PDB entry 9G23 | electron microscopy, 3.40 A resolution | chains A and S of the 17 polymer chains in the assembly

Chain A:
Name: DNA-directed RNA polymerase I subunit RPA190
Organism: Saccharomyces cerevisiae
Notes: EC 2.7.7.6
UniProt: P10964 (RPA1_YEAST); residue numbers follow UniProt; this construct covers 1-1664
Amino-acid sequence (1664 residues; each row starts with the number of its first residue):
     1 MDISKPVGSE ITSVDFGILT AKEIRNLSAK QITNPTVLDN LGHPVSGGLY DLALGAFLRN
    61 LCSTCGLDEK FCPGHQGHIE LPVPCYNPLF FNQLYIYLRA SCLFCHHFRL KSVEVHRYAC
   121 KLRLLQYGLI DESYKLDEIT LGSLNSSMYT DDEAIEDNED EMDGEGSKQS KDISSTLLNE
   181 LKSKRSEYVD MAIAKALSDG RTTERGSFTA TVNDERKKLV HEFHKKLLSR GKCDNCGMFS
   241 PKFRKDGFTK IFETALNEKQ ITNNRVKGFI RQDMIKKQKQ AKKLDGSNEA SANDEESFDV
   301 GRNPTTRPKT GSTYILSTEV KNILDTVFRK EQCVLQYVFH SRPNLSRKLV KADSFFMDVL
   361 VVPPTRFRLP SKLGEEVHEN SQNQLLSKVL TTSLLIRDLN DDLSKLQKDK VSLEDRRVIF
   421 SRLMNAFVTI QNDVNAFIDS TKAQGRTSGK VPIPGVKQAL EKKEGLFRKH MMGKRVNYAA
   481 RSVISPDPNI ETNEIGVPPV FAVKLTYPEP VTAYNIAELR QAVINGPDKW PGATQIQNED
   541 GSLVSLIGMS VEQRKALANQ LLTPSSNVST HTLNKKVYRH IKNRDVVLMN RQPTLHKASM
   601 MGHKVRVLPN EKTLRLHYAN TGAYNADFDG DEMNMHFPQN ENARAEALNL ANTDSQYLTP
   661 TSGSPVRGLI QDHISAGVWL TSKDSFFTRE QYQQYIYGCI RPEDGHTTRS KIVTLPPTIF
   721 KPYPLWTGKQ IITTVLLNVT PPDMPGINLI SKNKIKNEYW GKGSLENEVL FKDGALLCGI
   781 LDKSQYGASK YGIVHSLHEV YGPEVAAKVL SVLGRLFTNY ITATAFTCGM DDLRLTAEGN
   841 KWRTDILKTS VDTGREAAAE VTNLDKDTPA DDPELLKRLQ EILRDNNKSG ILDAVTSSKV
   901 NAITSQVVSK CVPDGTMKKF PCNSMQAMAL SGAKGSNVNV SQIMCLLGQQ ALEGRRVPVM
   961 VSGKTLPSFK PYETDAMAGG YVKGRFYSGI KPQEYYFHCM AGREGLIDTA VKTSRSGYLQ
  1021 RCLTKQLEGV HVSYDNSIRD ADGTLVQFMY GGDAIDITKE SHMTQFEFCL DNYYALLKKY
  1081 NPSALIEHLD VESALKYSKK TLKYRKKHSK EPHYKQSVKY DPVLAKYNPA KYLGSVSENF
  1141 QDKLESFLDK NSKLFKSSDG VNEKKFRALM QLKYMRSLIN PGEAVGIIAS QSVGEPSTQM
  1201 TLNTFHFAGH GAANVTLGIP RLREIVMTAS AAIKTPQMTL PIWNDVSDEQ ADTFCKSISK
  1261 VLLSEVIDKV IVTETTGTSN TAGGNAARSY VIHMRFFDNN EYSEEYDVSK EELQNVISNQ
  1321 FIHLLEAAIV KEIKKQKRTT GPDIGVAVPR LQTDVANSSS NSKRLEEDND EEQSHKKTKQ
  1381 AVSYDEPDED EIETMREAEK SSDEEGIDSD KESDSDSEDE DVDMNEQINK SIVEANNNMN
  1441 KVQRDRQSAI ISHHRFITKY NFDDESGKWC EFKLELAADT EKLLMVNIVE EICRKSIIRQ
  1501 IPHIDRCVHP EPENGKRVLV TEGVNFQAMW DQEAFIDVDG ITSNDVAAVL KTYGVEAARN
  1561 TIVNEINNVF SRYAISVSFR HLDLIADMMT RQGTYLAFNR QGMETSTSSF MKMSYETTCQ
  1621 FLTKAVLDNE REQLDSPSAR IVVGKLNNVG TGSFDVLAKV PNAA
Disordered / not traced: 142-174, 269-311, 1154-1159, 1278-1286, 1339-1432, 1664
Metal / ion sites: Zn2+ site 1: Cys62, Cys65, Cys72, His75; Zn2+ site 2: Cys102, Cys105, Cys233, Cys236; Mg2+: Asp627, Asp629, Asp631
Residues lining bound ligands: AMP-CPP (APC; diphosphomethylphosphonic acid adenosyl ester): Arg591, Pro593, Asn625, Asp627, Asp631, Lys934, Thr1013
UniProt features mapped onto this chain:
  - region: Pro992 to Glu1004 (Bridging helix)
  - binding site (Zn(2+)): Cys62, Cys65, Cys72, His75, Cys102, Cys105, Cys233, Cys236
  - binding site (Mg(2+)): Asp627, Asp629, Asp631
  - modified residue (Phosphoserine): Ser889, Ser1636
What the authors report for this chain:
  - binding site for AMP-CPP: Pro593, Thr1013
  - specificity-determining residues: Pro593 (proposed by the authors, not directly observed)

Chain S:
Molecule: Non-template DNA
Sequence (38 nucleotides; numbered 1 to 38; the number before each row is that of its first residue):
     1 GATTTCATAC GCCATTCCTT CTCTCTGCTT ATCGGTAG
Disordered / not traced: 1-4, 14-21

Chain A / chain S interface:
Residue-residue contacts (6; chain A residue first):
  His221(A) with DT29(S), salt bridge to the phosphate
  Thr447(A) with DC13(S), base contact
  Ser448(A) with DC13(S), sugar contact
  Gly449(A) with DC13(S), base contact
  Thr1228(A) with DT26(S), sugar contact
  Gln1601(A) with DG27(S), sugar contact
Other interface residues (no listed pair), chain A (9 interface residues in all): Arg99, Gly445, Arg446
Other interface residues (no listed pair), chain S (5 interface residues in all): DT30

Overview:
9 residues of chain A and 5 residues of chain S are in contact; the contacts include 1 salt bridge. Its one
salt-bridged contact is His221(A)-DT29(S). Ligands of chain A: AMP-CPP. The paper reports a binding site for
AMP-CPP at Pro593(A) and Thr1013(A); the specificity determinant Pro593(A).
Here chain A is DNA-directed RNA polymerase I subunit RPA190 (Saccharomyces cerevisiae) and chain S is
Non-template DNA. Entry 9G23 (Yeast RNA polymerase I elongation complex stalled by an apurinic site bound to
nucleotide analog AMPCPP ...) was determined by electron microscopy (same publication as 9G1V, 9G1X, 9G24,
9G26, 9G27, 9G29, 9G2B and 9G2C).
